9HNO - chain A; structure by X-ray diffraction, 2.30 A resolution.

== Chain A ==
Name: Cryptochrome/photolyase family protein
Organism: Caulobacter vibrioides
UniProt: Q9AAF5 (Q9AAF5_CAUVC); residues 1-509 here = UniProt positions 1-509
Chain sequence (509 residues; numbered 1 to 509; the number before each row is that of its first residue):
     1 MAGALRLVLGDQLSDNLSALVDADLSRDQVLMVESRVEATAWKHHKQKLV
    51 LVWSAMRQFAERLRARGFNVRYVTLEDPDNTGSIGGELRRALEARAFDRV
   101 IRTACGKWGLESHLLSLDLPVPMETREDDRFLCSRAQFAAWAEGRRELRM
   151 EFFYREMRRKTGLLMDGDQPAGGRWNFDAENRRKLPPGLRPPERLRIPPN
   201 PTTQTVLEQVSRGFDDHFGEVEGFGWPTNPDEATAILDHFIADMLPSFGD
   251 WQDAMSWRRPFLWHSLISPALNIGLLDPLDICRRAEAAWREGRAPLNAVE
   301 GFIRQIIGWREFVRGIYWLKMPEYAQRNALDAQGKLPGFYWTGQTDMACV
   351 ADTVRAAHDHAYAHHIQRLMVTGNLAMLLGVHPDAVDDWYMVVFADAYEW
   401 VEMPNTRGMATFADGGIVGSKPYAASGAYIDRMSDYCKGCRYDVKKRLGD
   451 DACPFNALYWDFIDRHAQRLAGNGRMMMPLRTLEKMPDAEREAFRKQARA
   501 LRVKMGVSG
Unresolved in the structure: 509
Metal / ion sites: 4Fe-4S cluster Fe: Cys349, Cys437, Cys453
Ligand contacts:
  - 6,7-dimethyl-8-(1'-D-ribityl) lumazine (DLZ; 1-deoxy-1-(6,7-dimethyl-2,4-dioxo-3,4-dihydropteridin-8(2H)-yl)-D-ribitol): Leu9, Gly10, Asp11, Val33, Glu34, Ser35, Glu38, Ala39, His44, Leu49, Val52, Trp53, Met56, Ile84, Cys105, Gly106, Lys107, Tyr398
  - FAD (flavin-adenine dinucleotide): Phe248, His264, Ser265, Leu266, Ile267, Ser268, Leu271, Asn272, Phe302, Gln305, Ile306, Trp309, Arg310, Val313, Tyr362, Ala363, His364, His365, Arg368, Leu369, Tyr390, Asp396, Ala397, Tyr398, Val401, Glu402, Asn405, Thr406, Met409, Ala410
  - 4Fe-4S cluster (SF4): Met347, Cys349, Gly427, Ile430, Tyr436, Cys437, Cys440, Tyr442, Asp443, Val444, Cys453, Pro454, Phe455
From the paper describing this entry:
  - conformationally variable residues: Cys440
  - catalytic residues: Asp178, Asp253 (by similarity / conservation)

== Summary ==
Ligands of chain A: flavin-adenine dinucleotide, 6,7-dimethyl-8-(1'-D-ribityl) lumazine and 4Fe-4S cluster.
Cys349, Cys437 and Cys453 form the 4Fe-4S cluster Fe site. From the paper: catalytic residues Asp178 and
Asp253; conformational variability at Cys440.
Chain A is Cryptochrome/photolyase family protein (Caulobacter vibrioides); the structure, Structure of the
(6-4) photolyase of Caulobacter crescentus in its iron sulfur cluster oxidized state, was determined by X-ray
diffraction (same publication as 9HNK, 9HNL, 9HNM, 9HNN and 9Q8F).
